8UBC - chains A and I of the 8 polymer chains in the assembly; structure by electron microscopy, 3.29 A resolution.

== Chain A ==
Protein: Reverse transcriptase
Source organism: Bordetella phage BPP-1
UniProtKB: Q775D8 (Q775D8_BPBPP); residue numbers follow UniProt; this construct covers 1-328
Chain sequence (328 residues; each row starts with the number of its first residue):
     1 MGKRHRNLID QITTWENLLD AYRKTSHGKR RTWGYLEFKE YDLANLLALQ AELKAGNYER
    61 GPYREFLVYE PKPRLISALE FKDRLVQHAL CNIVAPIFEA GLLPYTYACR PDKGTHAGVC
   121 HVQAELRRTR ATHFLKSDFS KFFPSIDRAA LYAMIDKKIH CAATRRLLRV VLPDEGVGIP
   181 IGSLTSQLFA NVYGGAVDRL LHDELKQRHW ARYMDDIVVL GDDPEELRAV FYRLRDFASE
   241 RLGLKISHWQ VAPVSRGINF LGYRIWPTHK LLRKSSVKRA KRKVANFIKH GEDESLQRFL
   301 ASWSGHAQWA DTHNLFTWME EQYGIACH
Unresolved in the structure: 67-75, 325-328

== Chain I ==
Molecule: Diversity-generating retroelement (DGR) RNA Sp
Sequence (140 nucleotides; row label = number of the first residue in the row):
     1 CAUGGCUCUG CCAACGCUAC GGCUUGGCGG GCUGGCCUUU CCUCAAUAGG UGGUCAGCCG
    61 GUUCUGUCCU GCUUCGGCGA ACACGUUACA CGGUUCGGCA AAACGUCGAU UACUGAAAAU
   121 GGAAAGGCGG GGCCGACUUC
Unresolved in the structure: 1-2, 34-46, 54-91, 140

== Chain A / chain I interface ==
Residue-residue contacts - 84 pairs, chain A then chain I:
  Met1(A) with C104(I), phosphate contact; G105(I), hydrogen bond to the phosphate
  Gly2(A) with A123(I), phosphate contact
  Lys3(A) with C107(I), salt bridge to the phosphate; G108(I), hydrogen bond to the base; A109(I), sugar contact
  Arg4(A) with A109(I), hydrogen bond to the base; U110(I), hydrogen bond to the sugar; U111(I), hydrogen bond to the base; G122(I), hydrogen bond to the base; A123(I), salt bridge to the phosphate
  Arg6(A) with U110(I), hydrogen bond to the base; A118(I), hydrogen bond to the sugar; A119(I), salt bridge to the phosphate; U120(I), hydrogen bond to the sugar; G121(I), hydrogen bond to the base; G122(I), hydrogen bond to the base
  Asn7(A) with U120(I), hydrogen bond to the sugar; G121(I), hydrogen bond to the phosphate
  Ile9(A) with U120(I), base contact
  Arg23(A) with G49(I), phosphate contact
  Ser26(A) with G50(I), phosphate contact
  His27(A) with G49(I), salt bridge to the phosphate; G50(I), salt bridge to the phosphate
  Gly28(A) with G50(I), hydrogen bond to the phosphate; U51(I), phosphate contact
  Lys29(A) with G50(I), phosphate contact
  Arg30(A) with G49(I), hydrogen bond to the phosphate; G50(I), salt bridge to the phosphate
  Arg31(A) with U51(I), phosphate contact
  Glu99(A) with G131(I), base contact
  Ala100(A) with G105(I), hydrogen bond to the sugar; G131(I), hydrogen bond to the base
  Gly101(A) with G105(I), hydrogen bond to the phosphate; U106(I), sugar contact
  Leu102(A) with G131(I), hydrogen bond to the base
  Leu103(A) with G129(I), sugar contact; G131(I), base contact
  Pro104(A) with G130(I), sugar contact; G131(I), sugar contact
  Tyr105(A) with G130(I), hydrogen bond to the phosphate; G131(I), hydrogen bond to the phosphate
  Arg110(A) with G131(I), base contact
  Lys113(A) with G131(I), sugar contact
  Cys120(A) with U94(I), hydrogen bond to the base
  Gln123(A) with G92(I), hydrogen bond to the base; U94(I), base contact
  Ala124(A) with U94(I), sugar contact
  Arg127(A) with G92(I), salt bridge to the phosphate; U94(I), hydrogen bond to the sugar
  Arg128(A) with U94(I), phosphate contact; U95(I), salt bridge to the phosphate; C96(I), phosphate contact
  Arg130(A) with C96(I), salt bridge to the phosphate
  Lys157(A) with C107(I), salt bridge to the phosphate; G108(I), salt bridge to the phosphate; A109(I), hydrogen bond to the sugar; U110(I), phosphate contact
  Lys158(A) with G105(I), phosphate contact; U106(I), salt bridge to the phosphate; C107(I), phosphate contact
  His160(A) with U110(I), hydrogen bond to the sugar
  Cys161(A) with U120(I), hydrogen bond to the base
  Ala162(A) with U120(I), base contact
  Ala163(A) with U120(I), base contact
  Arg165(A) with U110(I), hydrogen bond to the base
  Arg166(A) with U120(I), hydrogen bond to the base
  Arg199(A) with G105(I), hydrogen bond to the sugar; U106(I), hydrogen bond to the sugar; G131(I), hydrogen bond to the base
  His202(A) with G129(I), hydrogen bond to the sugar; G130(I), sugar contact
  Asp203(A) with U106(I), hydrogen bond to the sugar; C128(I), sugar contact
  Lys206(A) with C128(I), hydrogen bond to the sugar; G129(I), phosphate contact
  Arg208(A) with C128(I), hydrogen bond to the phosphate; G129(I), salt bridge to the phosphate; G130(I), phosphate contact
  Thr268(A) with G92(I), base contact
  Lys270(A) with U94(I), hydrogen bond to the base
  Trp318(A) with G53(I), base contact
  Gln322(A) with G52(I), sugar contact
  Tyr323(A) with G53(I), phosphate contact
Other interface residues (no listed pair), chain A (49 interface residues in all): Asp10, Ile97
Other interface residues (no listed pair), chain I (28 interface residues in all): A48

== Overview ==
49 residues of chain A and 28 residues of chain I are in contact; the contacts include 37 hydrogen bonds and
13 salt bridges. Polar contacts include Lys3(A)-G108(I), Arg4(A)-A109(I) and Arg4(A)-U111(I).
Here chain A is Reverse transcriptase (Bordetella phage BPP-1) and chain I is Diversity-generating
retroelement (DGR) RNA Sp. Entry 8UBC (Diversity-generating retroelement (DGR) ribonucleoprotein reverse
transcriptase - Resting State 1b) was determined by electron microscopy together with 8UB7, 8UB8, 8UB9, 8UBA,
8UBB, 8UBD, 8UBE and 8UBF from the same study.
